2D4K - chain A; structure by X-ray diffraction, 1.15 A resolution.

[Chain A]
Protein: Lysozyme C
Source organism: Gallus gallus
Notes: EC 3.2.1.17
UniProtKB: P00698 (LYSC_CHICK); residues 1-129 here correspond to UniProt positions 19-147 (UniProt number = residue number + 18)
Chain sequence (129 residues; row label = number of the first residue in the row):
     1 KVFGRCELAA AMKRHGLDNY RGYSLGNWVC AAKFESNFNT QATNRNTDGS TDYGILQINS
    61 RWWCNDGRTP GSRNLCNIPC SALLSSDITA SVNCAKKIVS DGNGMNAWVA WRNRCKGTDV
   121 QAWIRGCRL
Disulfide bonds: Cys6-Cys127, Cys30-Cys115, Cys64-Cys80, Cys76-Cys94
Ion coordination: Na+: Ser60, Cys64, Ser72, Arg73
Swiss-Prot annotation at these positions:
  - active site: Glu35, Asp52
  - binding site (substrate): Asp101

[Overview]
Ser60, Cys64, Ser72 and Arg73 coordinate Na+. UniProt lists active-site residues Glu35 and Asp52 and
substrate-binding residue Asp101.
Chain A is Lysozyme C (Gallus gallus); the structure, Monoclinic hen egg-white lysozyme crystallized at 313K,
was determined by X-ray diffraction together with 2D4I and 2D4J from the same study.
